PDB entry 7PFW | electron microscopy, 5.20 A resolution (low resolution: residue-level contacts below are approximate; hydrogen-bond / salt-bridge calls are withheld) | chains g and I of the 11 polymer chains in the assembly

== Chain g ==
Name: Histone H2A type 1-B/E
Source organism: Homo sapiens
UniProt: P04908 (H2A1B_HUMAN); residues 0-129 here correspond to UniProt positions 1-130 (UniProt number = residue number + 1)
Chain sequence (147 residues; each row starts with the number of its first residue; numbers below 1 keep their minus sign (His-17 is residue -17)):
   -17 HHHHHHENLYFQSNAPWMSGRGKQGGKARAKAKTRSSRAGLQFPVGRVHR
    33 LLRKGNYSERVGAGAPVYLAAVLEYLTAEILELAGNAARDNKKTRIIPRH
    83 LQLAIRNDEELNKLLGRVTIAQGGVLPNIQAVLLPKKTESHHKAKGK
Unresolved in the structure: -17 to 9, 119-129
Construct notes: expression tag (-17 to -1)
Swiss-Prot annotation at these positions:
  - modified residue: Ser1 (N-acetylserine), Arg3 (Citrulline), Lys5 (N6-(2-hydroxyisobutyryl)lysine), Lys9 (N6-(2-hydroxyisobutyryl)lysine), Lys13 (N6-(beta-hydroxybutyryl)lysine), Lys36 (N6-(2-hydroxyisobutyryl)lysine), Lys74 (N6-(2-hydroxyisobutyryl)lysine), Lys75 (N6-(2-hydroxyisobutyryl)lysine), Lys95 (N6-(2-hydroxyisobutyryl)lysine), Gln104 (N5-methylglutamine), Lys118 (N6-(2-hydroxyisobutyryl)lysine), Lys119 (N6-crotonyllysine), Thr120 (Phosphothreonine), Lys125 (N6-crotonyllysine)
  - cross-link (Glycyl lysine isopeptide (Lys-Gly)): Lys13 (interchain with G-Cter in ubiquitin), Lys15 (interchain with G-Cter in ubiquitin), Lys119 (interchain with G-Cter in ubiquitin)

== Chain I ==
Molecule: 167-nt DNA strand
Source organism: synthetic construct
Sequence (167 nucleotides; row label = number of the first residue in the row):
   228 CCACTGGCCACTGGAGAATCCCGGTGCCGAGGCCGCTCAATTGGTCGTAG
   278 ACAGCTCTAGCACCGCTTAAACGCACGTACGCGCTGTCCCCCGCGTTTTA
   328 ACCGCCAAGGGGATTACTCCCTAGTCTCCAGGCACGTGTCACATATATAC
   378 ATCCTGTGCATGTAAGT

== Interface between chain g and chain I ==
Contacting residue pairs - 18 pairs, chain g then chain I:
  Arg11(g) - DT354(I)
  Arg11(g) - DC355(I)
  Arg29(g) - DG359(I)
  Arg29(g) - DC360(I)
  His31(g) - DA350(I)
  Glu41(g) - DA350(I)
  Arg42(g) - DT349(I)
  Arg42(g) - DA350(I)
  Val43(g) - DT349(I)
  Val43(g) - DA350(I)
  Gly44(g) - DT349(I)
  Ala45(g) - DT349(I)
  Lys74(g) - DC369(I)
  Lys75(g) - DC369(I)
  Thr76(g) - DA368(I)
  Thr76(g) - DC369(I)
  Arg77(g) - DA368(I)
  Arg77(g) - DC369(I)
Other interface residues (no listed pair), chain g (13 interface residues in all): Lys13
Other interface residues (no listed pair), chain I (9 interface residues in all): DA357

== Summary ==
13 residues of chain g and 9 residues of chain I are in contact.
Here chain g is Histone H2A type 1-B/E (Homo sapiens) and chain I is a 167-nt DNA strand (synthetic
construct). Entry 7PFW (Nucleosome 2 of the 4x207 nucleosome array containing H1) was determined by electron
microscopy (same publication as 7PET, 7PEU, 7PEV, 7PEW, 7PEX, 7PEY and 16 further entries).
